Entry 4FEE (X-ray diffraction, 1.13 A resolution); this record covers chains A and B.

Chain A (and B):
Name: Pyruvate oxidase
From: Lactobacillus plantarum
Notes: EC 1.2.3.3; chain B of this document is another copy of the same molecule, construct and numbering; everything in this record applies to it too
UniProt: C6VNC6 (C6VNC6_LACPJ); residues 1-603 here = UniProt positions 1-603
Chain sequence (603 residues; each row starts with the number of its first residue):
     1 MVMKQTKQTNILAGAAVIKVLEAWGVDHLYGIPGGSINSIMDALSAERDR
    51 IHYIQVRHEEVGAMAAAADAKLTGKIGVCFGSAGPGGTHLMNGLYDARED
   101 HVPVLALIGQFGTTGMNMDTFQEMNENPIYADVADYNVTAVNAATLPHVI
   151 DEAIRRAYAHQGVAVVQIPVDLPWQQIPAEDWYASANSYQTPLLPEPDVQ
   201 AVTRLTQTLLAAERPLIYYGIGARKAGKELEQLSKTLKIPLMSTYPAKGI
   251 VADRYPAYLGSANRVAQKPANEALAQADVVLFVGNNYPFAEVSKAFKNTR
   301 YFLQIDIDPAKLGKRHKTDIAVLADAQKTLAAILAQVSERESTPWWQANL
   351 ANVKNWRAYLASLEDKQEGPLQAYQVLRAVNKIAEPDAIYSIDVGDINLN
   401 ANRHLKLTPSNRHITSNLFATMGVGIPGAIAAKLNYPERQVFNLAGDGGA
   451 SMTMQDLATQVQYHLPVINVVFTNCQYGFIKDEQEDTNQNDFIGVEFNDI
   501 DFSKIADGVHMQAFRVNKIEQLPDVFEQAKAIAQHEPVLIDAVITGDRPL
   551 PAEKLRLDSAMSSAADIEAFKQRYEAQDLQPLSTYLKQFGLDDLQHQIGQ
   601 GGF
Not modelled in the structure: 1-8, 595-603 (chain B: 1-8, 592-603)
Bound ions: Mg2+: D447, N474, Q476 (together with 2-hydroxyethylthiamin diphosphate)
Ligand contacts:
  - FAD (flavin-adenine dinucleotide): H101, F121, G220, I221, G222, S243, T244, Y245, P246, S261, A262, N263, R264, V265, G284, N285, N286, Y287, P288, F289, I305, D306, I307, D308, K311, A324, D325, A326, V394, G395, N398, T415, S416, N417, L418, A420, F479
  - pyruvic acid (PYR), molecule 1: F121, N263, R264, V265, F289, F479, E483
  - pyruvic acid (PYR), molecule 2: L555, R556, L557, D558, M561, S562, P581
  - 2-hydroxyethylthiamin diphosphate (TDM; 2-[(2E)-3-[(4-amino-2-methylpyrimidin-5-yl)methyl]-2-(1-hydroxyethylidene)-4-methyl-2,3-dihydro-1,3-thiazol-5-yl]ethyl trihydrogen diphosphate): I32, P33, E59, S82, P85, G86, H89, N92, F121, Q122, V394, G395, D396, I397, A420, T421, M422, G446, D447, G448, G449, M452, N474, Q476, Y477, G478, F479, I480
What the authors report for this chain:
  - binding site for phosphate ion: G35, S36, S82, Q122
  - binding site for 2-hydroxyethylthiamin diphosphate: E59, A420

Interface between chain A and chain B:
Contacting residue pairs - 59 pairs, chain A then chain B:
  H148(A) - E291(B)
  H148(A) - K314(B)
  E152(A) - K314(B)  salt bridge
  R155(A) - P309(B)
  R155(A) - A310(B)  hydrogen bond (side chain-backbone)
  R155(A) - L312(B)
  R155(A) - K314(B)
  A159(A) - A310(B)
  Y183(A) - G313(B)  hydrogen bond (side chain-backbone)
  Y183(A) - K314(B)  hydrogen bond (side chain-backbone)
  Y183(A) - R315(B)
  Y183(A) - H316(B)  hydrogen bond (side chain-backbone)
  Y183(A) - K317(B)
  S185(A) - L312(B)
  S185(A) - G313(B)
  N187(A) - T318(B)  hydrogen bond (side chain-backbone)
  S188(A) - L312(B)
  S188(A) - G313(B)
  S188(A) - T318(B)
  S188(A) - A321(B)
  Q190(A) - P309(B)
  Q190(A) - L312(B)
  Q190(A) - L323(B)
  T191(A) - L323(B)
  L193(A) - I307(B)  hydrophobic
  L193(A) - L323(B)
  L194(A) - P195(B)
  P195(A) - P192(B)  hydrophobic
  P195(A) - L193(B)
  E196(A) - L193(B)  hydrogen bond (backbone-backbone)
  E196(A) - P195(B)
  D198(A) - L193(B)
  P309(A) - R155(B)
  P309(A) - A159(B)  hydrophobic
  A310(A) - R155(B)  hydrogen bond (backbone-side chain)
  A310(A) - A159(B)  hydrophobic
  L312(A) - R155(B)
  L312(A) - S185(B)
  L312(A) - S188(B)
  L312(A) - Q190(B)
  G313(A) - Y183(B)  hydrogen bond (backbone-side chain)
  G313(A) - S185(B)
  G313(A) - S188(B)
  K314(A) - H148(B)
  K314(A) - E152(B)  salt bridge
  K314(A) - R155(B)
  K314(A) - Y183(B)  hydrogen bond (backbone-side chain)
  R315(A) - Y183(B)
  H316(A) - Y183(B)  hydrogen bond (backbone-side chain)
  K317(A) - Y183(B)
  K317(A) - A184(B)  hydrogen bond (side chain-backbone)
  K317(A) - N187(B)  hydrogen bond
  T318(A) - N187(B)  hydrogen bond (backbone-side chain)
  T318(A) - S188(B)  hydrogen bond
  A321(A) - S188(B)
  A321(A) - Q190(B)  hydrogen bond (backbone-side chain)
  V322(A) - Q190(B)
  L323(A) - Q190(B)  hydrogen bond (backbone-side chain)
  L323(A) - P192(B)
Interface residues without a listed pair, chain A (34 interface residues in all): R156, H160, Y189, P192, P197, E291, D308
Interface residues without a listed pair, chain B (30 interface residues in all): H160, T191, L194, A324

In short:
The interface between chain A and chain B involves 34 residues on one side and 30 on the other; the contacts
include 16 hydrogen bonds and 2 salt bridges. Polar contacts include E152(A)-K314(B), R155(A)-A310(B) and
Y183(A)-G313(B). From the paper: a binding site for phosphate ion at G35(A), S36(A) and S82(A) among others; a
binding site for 2-hydroxyethylthiamin diphosphate at E59(A) and A420(A).
Chain A and chain B are both Pyruvate oxidase (Lactobacillus plantarum); the structure, High-resolution
structure of pyruvate oxidase in complex with reaction intermediate 2-hydroxyethyl-thiamin diphosphate
carbanion-enamine, crystal B, was determined by X-ray diffraction together with 4FEG from the same study.
